8D29 - chains A and C of the 3 polymer chains in the assembly; structure by X-ray diffraction, 1.81 A resolution.

# Chain A
Name: Fab heavy chain
Organism: Homo sapiens
Notes: antibody fragment or engineered binder
Chain sequence (229 residues; row label = number of the first residue in the row):
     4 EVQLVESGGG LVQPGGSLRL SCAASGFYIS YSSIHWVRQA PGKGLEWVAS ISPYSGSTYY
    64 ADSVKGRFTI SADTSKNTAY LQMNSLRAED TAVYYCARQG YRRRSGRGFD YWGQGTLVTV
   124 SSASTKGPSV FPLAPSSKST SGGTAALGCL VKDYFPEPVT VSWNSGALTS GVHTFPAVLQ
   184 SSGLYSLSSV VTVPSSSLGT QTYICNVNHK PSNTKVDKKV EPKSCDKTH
Disordered / not traced: 227-232
Disulfide bonds: Cys25-Cys99, Cys152-Cys208
Bound ions: K+ site 1: Tyr34 (shared with A15(C) of chain C); K+ site 2: Thr61, Tyr63

# Chain C
Molecule: 34-nt RNA strand
Sequence (34 nucleotides; numbered 1 to 34; the number before each row is that of its first residue):
     1 GGCGAUACCA GCGAAACACG CCCUUGGCAG CGUC
Bound ions: K+: A15 (shared with Tyr34(A) of chain A)

# How chain A and chain C interact
Contacting residue pairs (22):
  Tyr34(A) with A14(C), stacking on the base
  His38(A) with A16(C), base contact
  Ser55(A) with C17(C), base contact
  Pro56(A) with A15(C), sugar contact; A16(C), phosphate contact; C17(C), hydrogen bond to the base
  Tyr57(A) with A14(C), hydrogen bond to the sugar; A15(C), stacking on the base; A18(C), base contact
  Ser58(A) with C17(C), hydrogen bond to the base; A18(C), base contact
  Ser60(A) with C17(C), hydrogen bond to the base
  Tyr62(A) with C17(C), sugar contact
  Gln102(A) with A16(C), hydrogen bond to the base
  Tyr104(A) with A14(C), base contact; A15(C), phosphate contact
  Arg105(A) with C12(C), salt bridge to the phosphate; G13(C), salt bridge to the phosphate; A15(C), hydrogen bond to the phosphate
  Arg106(A) with C12(C), salt bridge to the phosphate; G13(C), phosphate contact
  Arg110(A) with A16(C), hydrogen bond to the sugar
Other interface residues (no listed pair), chain A (15 interface residues in all): Ser36, Gly103
Other interface residues (no listed pair), chain C (8 interface residues in all): G11

# Overview
Chain A and chain C form an interface of 15 and 8 residues respectively, with 7 hydrogen bonds, 3 salt bridges
and 2 aromatic stacking contacts. Among the polar pairs are Pro56(A)-C17(C), Ser58(A)-C17(C) and
Ser60(A)-C17(C). Tyr34(A) and A15(C) form the K+ site.
Chain A is Fab heavy chain (Homo sapiens) and chain C is a 34-nt RNA strand; the structure, Crystal structure
of theophylline aptamer - apo form, was determined by X-ray diffraction together with 8DK7 from the same
study.
